Entry 8V6J (electron microscopy, 11.11 A resolution (very low resolution: no residue pairs are listed; an interface is given only as per-side residue counts)); this record covers chains A and F of the 6 polymer chains in the assembly.

== Chain A ==
Molecule: DNA polymerase alpha catalytic subunit
Source organism: Xenopus laevis
Notes: EC 2.7.7.7
Reference sequence: Q9DE46 (DPOLA_XENLA); residue numbers follow UniProt; this construct covers 335-1458
Chain sequence (1127 residues; numbered 332 to 1458; the number before each row is that of its first residue):
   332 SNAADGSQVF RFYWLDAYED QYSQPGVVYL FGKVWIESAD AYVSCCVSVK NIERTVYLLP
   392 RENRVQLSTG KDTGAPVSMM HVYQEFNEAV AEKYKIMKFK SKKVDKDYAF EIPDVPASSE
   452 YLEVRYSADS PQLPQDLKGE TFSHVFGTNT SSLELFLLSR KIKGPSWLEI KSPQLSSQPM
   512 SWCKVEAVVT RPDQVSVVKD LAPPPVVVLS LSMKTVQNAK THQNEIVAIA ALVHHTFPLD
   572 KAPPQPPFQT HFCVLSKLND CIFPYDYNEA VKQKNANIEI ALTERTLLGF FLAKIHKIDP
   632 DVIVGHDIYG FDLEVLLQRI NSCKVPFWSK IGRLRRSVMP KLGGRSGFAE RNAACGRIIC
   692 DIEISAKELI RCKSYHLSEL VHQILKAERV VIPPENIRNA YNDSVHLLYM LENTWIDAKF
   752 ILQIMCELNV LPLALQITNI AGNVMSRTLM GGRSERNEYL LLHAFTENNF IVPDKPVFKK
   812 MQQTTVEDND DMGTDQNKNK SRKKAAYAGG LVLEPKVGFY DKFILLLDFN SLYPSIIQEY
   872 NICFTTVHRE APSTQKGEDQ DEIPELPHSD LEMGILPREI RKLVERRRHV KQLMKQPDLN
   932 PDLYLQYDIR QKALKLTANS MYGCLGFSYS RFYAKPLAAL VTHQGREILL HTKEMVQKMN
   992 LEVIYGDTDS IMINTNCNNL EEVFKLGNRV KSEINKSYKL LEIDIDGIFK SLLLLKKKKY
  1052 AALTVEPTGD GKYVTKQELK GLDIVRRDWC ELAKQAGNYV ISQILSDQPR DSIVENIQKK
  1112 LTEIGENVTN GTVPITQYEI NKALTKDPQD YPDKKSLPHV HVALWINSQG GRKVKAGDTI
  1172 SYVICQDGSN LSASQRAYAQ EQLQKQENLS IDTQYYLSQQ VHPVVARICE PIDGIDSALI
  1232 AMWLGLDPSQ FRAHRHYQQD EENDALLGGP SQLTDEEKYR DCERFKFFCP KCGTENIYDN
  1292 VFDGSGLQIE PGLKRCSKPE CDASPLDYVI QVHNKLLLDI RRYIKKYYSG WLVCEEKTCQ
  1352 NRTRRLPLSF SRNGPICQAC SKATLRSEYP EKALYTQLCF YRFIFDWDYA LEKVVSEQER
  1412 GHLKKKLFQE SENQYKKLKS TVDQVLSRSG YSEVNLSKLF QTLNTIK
Not modelled in the structure: 332-338, 809-835, 883-891, 1243-1270, 1453-1458
Differences from the reference sequence: expression tag (332-334)
Bound ions: Mg2+: Asp859, Phe860, Asp1000 (together with 2'-deoxyguanosine-5'-triphosphate); Zn2+ site 1: Cys1280, Cys1283, Cys1307, Cys1312; Zn2+ site 2: Cys1345, Cys1350, Cys1368, Cys1371
Residues lining bound ligands: 2'-deoxyguanosine-5'-triphosphate (DGT): Asp859, Phe860, Asn861, Ser862, Leu863, Tyr864, Pro865, Arg918, Lys922, Gln942, Lys946, Leu947, Asn950, Tyr953, Gly954, Asp1000

== Chain F ==
Molecule: RNA-DNA primer
Sequence (20 nucleotides; each row starts with the number of its first residue):
     1 XGAUACUGCG TGAACTTAGC
Modified / non-standard residues: GTP (guanosine-5'-triphosphate) at position 1; DOC (2',3'-dideoxycytidine-5'-monophosphate) at position 20
Bound ions: Mg2+ near GTP_1 (its only coordinating residue here)

== How chain A and chain F interact ==
At this resolution (11 A) residue pairs are not listed: 21 residues of chain A and 7 of chain F lie at the interface.

== Summary ==
The interface between chain A and chain F involves 21 residues on one side and 7 on the other. Chain A binds
2'-deoxyguanosine-5'-triphosphate. Asp859(A), Phe860(A) and Asp1000(A) coordinate Mg2+. Cys1280(A),
Cys1283(A), Cys1307(A) and Cys1312(A) coordinate Zn2+ site 1.
Chain A is DNA polymerase alpha catalytic subunit (Xenopus laevis) and chain F is RNA-DNA primer; the
structure, DNA elongation complex (configuration 2) of Xenopus laevis DNA polymerase alpha-primase, was
determined by electron microscopy, deposited together with 8G99, 8G9F, 8G9L, 8G9N, 8G9O, 8UCU and 8 further
entries.
